Entry 7F8V (electron microscopy, 3.30 A resolution); this record covers chains A and B of the 5 polymer chains in the assembly.

# Chain A
Name: Guanine nucleotide-binding protein G(i) subunit alpha-2
Source organism: Homo sapiens
UniProtKB: P04899 (GNAI2_HUMAN); residues 1-355 here = UniProt positions 1-355
Chain sequence (355 residues; row label = number of the first residue in the row):
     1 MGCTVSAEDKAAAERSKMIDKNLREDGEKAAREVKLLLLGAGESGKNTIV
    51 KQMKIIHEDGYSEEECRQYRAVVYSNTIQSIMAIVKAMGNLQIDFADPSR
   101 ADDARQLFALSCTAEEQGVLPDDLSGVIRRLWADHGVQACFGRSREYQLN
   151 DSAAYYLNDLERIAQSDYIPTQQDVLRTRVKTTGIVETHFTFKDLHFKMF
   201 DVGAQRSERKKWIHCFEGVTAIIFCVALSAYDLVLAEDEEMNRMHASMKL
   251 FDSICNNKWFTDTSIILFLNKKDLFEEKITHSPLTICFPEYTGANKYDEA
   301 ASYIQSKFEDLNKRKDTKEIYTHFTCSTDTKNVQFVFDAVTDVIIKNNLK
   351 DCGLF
Disordered / not traced: 1-9, 54-182
Construct notes: engineered mutation Asn47 (Ser in P04899), Ala204 (Gly in P04899), Ala246 (Glu in P04899), Ser327 (Ala in P04899)
Swiss-Prot annotation at these positions:
  - region: Lys35 to Lys46, Thr48 (G1 motif), Asp174 to Thr182 (G2 motif), Phe197 to Gly203, Gln205, Arg206 (G3 motif), Ile266 to Asp273 (G4 motif), Thr325, Cys326, Thr328 to Thr330 (G5 motif)
  - binding site (GTP): Leu176 to Thr182, Asp201 to Gly203, Gln205, Asn270 to Asp273
  - binding site (Mg(2+)): Thr182
  - modified residue: Arg179 (ADP-ribosylarginine), Gln205 (Deamidated glutamine), Cys352 (ADP-ribosylcysteine)
  - lipidation: Gly2 (N-myristoyl glycine), Cys3 (S-palmitoyl cysteine)

# Chain B
Name: Guanine nucleotide-binding protein G(I)/G(S)/G(T) subunit beta-1
Source organism: Homo sapiens
UniProtKB: P62873 (GBB1_HUMAN); numbering as in UniProt (aligned over 2-340)
Chain sequence (351 residues; row label = number of the first residue in the row; numbers below 1 keep their minus sign (Met-10 is residue -10)):
   -10 MHHHHHHGSLLQSELDQLRQEAEQLKNQIRDARKACADATLSQITNNIDP
    40 VGRIQMRTRRTLRGHLAKIYAMHWGTDSRLLVSASQDGKLIIWDSYTTNK
    90 VHAIPLRSSWVMTCAYAPSGNYVACGGLDNICSIYNLKTREGNVRVSREL
   140 AGHTGYLSCCRFLDDNQIVTSSGDTTCALWDIETGQQTTTFTGHTGDVMS
   190 LSLAPDTRLFVSGACDASAKLWDVREGMCRQTFTGHESDINAICFFPNGN
   240 AFATGSDDATCRLFDLRADQELMTYSHDNIICGITSVSFSKSGRLLLAGY
   290 DDFNCNVWDALKADRAGVLAGHDNRVSCLGVTDDGMAVATGSWDSFLKIW
   340 N
Disordered / not traced: -10 to 34
Construct notes: expression tag (-10 to 1)
Swiss-Prot annotation at these positions:
  - modified residue: Ser2 (N-acetylserine), His266 (Phosphohistidine)
  - natural variant: Leu30 (L30F: In MRD42; uncertain significance), Arg52 (R52G: In MRD42), Gly64 (G64V: In MRD42), Asp76 (D76E: In MRD42; D76G: In MRD42), Gly77 (G77S: In MRD42), Lys78 (K78R: In MRD42), Ile80 (I80N: In MRD42; I80T: In MRD42), His91 (H91R: In MRD42; uncertain significance), Ala92 (A92T: In MRD42), Pro94 (P94S: In MRD42), Leu95 (L95P: In MRD42), Arg96 (R96L: In MRD42), 5 further natural variant entries in UniProt

# Interface between chain A and chain B
Residue-residue contacts (53; chain A residue first):
  Ala12(A) - Asn88(B)
  Ala13(A) - Asn88(B)
  Arg15(A) - Val90(B)  hydrogen bond (side chain-backbone)
  Arg15(A) - His91(B)  hydrogen bond
  Ser16(A) - Asn88(B)
  Ser16(A) - Lys89(B)  hydrogen bond (side chain-backbone)
  Ile19(A) - Lys89(B)
  Ile19(A) - Ala92(B)  hydrophobic
  Asp20(A) - Lys89(B)  salt bridge
  Leu23(A) - Gly53(B)
  Leu23(A) - Leu55(B)
  Leu23(A) - Lys78(B)
  Leu23(A) - Ile80(B)  hydrophobic
  Leu23(A) - Lys89(B)
  Leu23(A) - Ala92(B)  hydrophobic
  Asp26(A) - Lys78(B)  salt bridge
  Gly27(A) - Leu55(B)
  Thr183(A) - Asp118(B)  hydrogen bond (backbone-backbone)
  Thr183(A) - Asn119(B)
  Gly184(A) - Leu117(B)
  Gly184(A) - Asp118(B)
  Gly184(A) - Asn119(B)
  Ile185(A) - Trp99(B)
  Ile185(A) - Leu117(B)  hydrophobic
  Lys198(A) - Trp99(B)
  Phe200(A) - Trp99(B)  hydrophobic
  Gln205(A) - Leu117(B)  hydrogen bond (side chain-backbone)
  Gln205(A) - Asn119(B)  hydrogen bond
  Gln205(A) - Gly144(B)
  Gln205(A) - Tyr145(B)  hydrogen bond (side chain-backbone)
  Ser207(A) - Tyr145(B)
  Ser207(A) - Gly162(B)
  Ser207(A) - Asp186(B)
  Glu208(A) - Asp186(B)  hydrogen bond (backbone-side chain)
  Glu208(A) - Cys204(B)  hydrogen bond
  Lys211(A) - Met101(B)
  Lys211(A) - Tyr145(B)
  Lys211(A) - Met188(B)
  Lys211(A) - Cys204(B)  hydrogen bond
  Lys211(A) - Asp228(B)  salt bridge
  Trp212(A) - Leu117(B)  hydrophobic
  His214(A) - Lys57(B)  hydrogen bond (backbone-side chain)
  His214(A) - Tyr59(B)  hydrogen bond
  His214(A) - Met101(B)
  His214(A) - Trp332(B)
  Cys215(A) - Tyr59(B)  hydrogen bond (backbone-side chain)
  Cys215(A) - Gln75(B)
  Cys215(A) - Trp99(B)
  Cys215(A) - Met101(B)  hydrophobic
  Phe216(A) - Leu117(B)  hydrophobic
  Glu217(A) - Lys57(B)
  Trp259(A) - Arg314(B)
  Trp259(A) - Trp332(B)  hydrophobic
Interface residues without a listed pair, chain A (25 interface residues in all): Asn22
Interface residues without a listed pair, chain B (30 interface residues in all): Arg52, Asp76, Thr143, Asp246

# Overview
25 residues of chain A and 30 residues of chain B are in contact, with 13 hydrogen bonds and 3 salt bridges.
Among the polar pairs are Asp20(A)-Lys89(B), Asp26(A)-Lys78(B) and Lys211(A)-Asp228(B). Curated annotation
(UniProt) lists 15 GTP-binding residues and Mg2+-binding residue Thr182(A) on chain A.
Here chain A is Guanine nucleotide-binding protein G(i) subunit alpha-2 and chain B is Guanine
nucleotide-binding protein G(I)/G(S)/G(T) subunit beta-1, both from Homo sapiens. Entry 7F8V (Cryo-EM
structure of the cholecystokinin receptor CCKBR in complex with gastrin-17 and Gi) was determined by electron
microscopy together with 7F8X, 7F8U, 7F8W and 7F8Y from the same study.
